8E3Z - chains B and G of the 6 polymer chains in the assembly; structure by electron microscopy, 2.70 A resolution.

[Chain B]
Molecule: Guanine nucleotide-binding protein G(I)/G(S)/G(T) subunit beta-1
Source organism: Homo sapiens
Reference sequence: P62873 (GBB1_HUMAN); residue numbers follow UniProt; this construct covers 2-340
Chain sequence (350 residues; each row starts with the number of its first residue; numbers below 1 keep their minus sign (Met-9 is residue -9)):
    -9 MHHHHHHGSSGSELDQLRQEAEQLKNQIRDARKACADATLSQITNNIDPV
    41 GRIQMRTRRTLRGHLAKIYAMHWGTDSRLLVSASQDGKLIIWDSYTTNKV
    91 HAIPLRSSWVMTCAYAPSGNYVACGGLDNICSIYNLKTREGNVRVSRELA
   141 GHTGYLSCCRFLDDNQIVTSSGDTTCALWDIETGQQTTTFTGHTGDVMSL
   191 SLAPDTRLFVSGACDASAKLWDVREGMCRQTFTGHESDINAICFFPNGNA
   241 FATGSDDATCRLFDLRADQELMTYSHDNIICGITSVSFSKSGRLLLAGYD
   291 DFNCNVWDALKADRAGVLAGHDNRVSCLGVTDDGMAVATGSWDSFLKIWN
Not modelled in the structure: -9 to 2, 163-166
Differences from the reference sequence: expression tag (-9 to 1)
Swiss-Prot annotation at these positions:
  - modified residue: Ser2 (N-acetylserine), His266 (Phosphohistidine)

[Chain G]
Molecule: Guanine nucleotide-binding protein G(I)/G(S)/G(O) subunit gamma-2
Source organism: Homo sapiens
Reference sequence: P59768 (GBG2_HUMAN); numbering as in UniProt (aligned over 1-71)
Chain sequence (71 residues; numbered 1 to 71; the number before each row is that of its first residue):
     1 MASNNTASIAQARKLVEQLKMEANIDRIKVSKAAADLMAYCEAHAKEDPL
    51 LTPVPASENPFREKKFFCAIL
Not modelled in the structure: 1-7, 63-71
Swiss-Prot annotation at these positions:
  - modified residue: Ala2 (N-acetylalanine), Cys68 (Cysteine methyl ester)
  - lipidation: Cys68 (S-geranylgeranyl cysteine)

[Interface between chain B and chain G]
Residue-residue contacts - 68 pairs, chain B then chain G:
  Leu4(B) - Ser8(G)
  Leu4(B) - Ala12(G)  hydrophobic
  Leu7(B) - Ala12(G)  hydrophobic
  Leu7(B) - Arg13(G)
  Leu7(B) - Val16(G)
  Ala11(B) - Leu19(G)
  Leu14(B) - Val16(G)
  Leu14(B) - Leu19(G)  hydrophobic
  Leu14(B) - Lys20(G)
  Lys15(B) - Leu19(G)
  Ile18(B) - Glu22(G)
  Ile18(B) - Ala23(G)  hydrophobic
  Ile18(B) - Arg27(G)
  Cys25(B) - Lys29(G)  hydrogen bond (backbone-side chain)
  Cys25(B) - Val30(G)  hydrogen bond (backbone-backbone)
  Ala26(B) - Lys29(G)
  Ala26(B) - Val30(G)  hydrophobic
  Asp27(B) - Lys29(G)  salt bridge
  Asp27(B) - Val30(G)
  Asp27(B) - Ser31(G)
  Ala28(B) - Val30(G)
  Leu30(B) - Ala34(G)  hydrophobic
  Ile33(B) - Ala34(G)  hydrophobic
  Val40(B) - Leu51(G)  hydrophobic
  Met45(B) - Leu50(G)  hydrophobic
  Arg48(B) - Phe61(G)
  Arg48(B) - Arg62(G)
  Arg49(B) - Pro60(G)  hydrogen bond (side chain-backbone)
  Arg49(B) - Phe61(G)
  Arg49(B) - Arg62(G)  hydrogen bond (side chain-backbone)
  Ser84(B) - Phe61(G)
  Tyr85(B) - Pro60(G)  hydrophobic
  Tyr85(B) - Phe61(G)  hydrophobic
  Met217(B) - Met21(G)  hydrophobic
  Cys218(B) - Gln18(G)  hydrogen bond (backbone-side chain)
  Arg219(B) - Glu22(G)
  Gln220(B) - Ile25(G)
  Thr221(B) - Glu22(G)  hydrogen bond
  Phe235(B) - Tyr40(G)  hydrophobic
  Phe235(B) - Cys41(G)  hydrophobic
  Pro236(B) - Tyr40(G)  hydrogen bond (backbone-side chain)
  Asn237(B) - Tyr40(G)
  Ala240(B) - Leu37(G)  hydrophobic
  Asp254(B) - Ala33(G)
  Arg256(B) - Arg27(G)
  Arg256(B) - Ile28(G)  hydrogen bond (backbone-backbone)
  Arg256(B) - Ala33(G)
  Arg256(B) - Asp36(G)  salt bridge
  Arg256(B) - Leu37(G)
  Ala257(B) - Arg27(G)
  Ala257(B) - Ile28(G)
  Asp258(B) - Arg27(G)  salt bridge
  Gln259(B) - Val30(G)
  Ser279(B) - Asp48(G)  hydrogen bond
  Lys280(B) - Glu47(G)
  Lys280(B) - Asp48(G)
  Ser281(B) - Cys41(G)  hydrogen bond (side chain-backbone)
  Ser281(B) - His44(G)
  Ser281(B) - Asp48(G)
  Arg283(B) - Leu51(G)
  Leu284(B) - Leu50(G)  hydrophobic
  Gly324(B) - Pro49(G)
  Gly324(B) - Leu50(G)
  Met325(B) - Pro60(G)  hydrophobic
  Met325(B) - Phe61(G)  hydrophobic
  Ala326(B) - Phe61(G)  hydrophobic
  Asn340(B) - Leu50(G)
  Asn340(B) - Phe61(G)
Other interface residues (no listed pair), chain B (52 interface residues in all): Ala21, Arg22, Ala24, Ile37, Ser67, Leu261, Gly282, Leu300, Asp323, Val327, Ile338
Other interface residues (no listed pair), chain G (37 interface residues in all): Ile9, Asp26, Met38, Glu42, Ala45, Asn59

[Overview]
52 residues of chain B and 37 residues of chain G are in contact, with 10 hydrogen bonds and 3 salt bridges.
Polar contacts include Asp27(B)-Lys29(G), Arg256(B)-Asp36(G) and Asp258(B)-Arg27(G).
Here chain B is Guanine nucleotide-binding protein G(I)/G(S)/G(T) subunit beta-1 and chain G is Guanine
nucleotide-binding protein G(I)/G(S)/G(O) subunit gamma-2, both from Homo sapiens. Entry 8E3Z (Cryo-EM
structure of the VPAC1R-VIP-Gs complex) was determined by electron microscopy (same publication as 8E3X and
8E3Y).
